Entry 8HAD (X-ray diffraction, 3.81 A resolution); this record covers chains A and B.

== Chain A (and B) ==
Molecule: ATPase ASNA1 homolog
Source organism: Phaeodactylum tricornutum CCAP 1055/1
Notes: EC 3.6.-.-; chain B of this document is another copy of the same molecule, construct and numbering; everything in this record applies to it too
UniProtKB: B7G933 (B7G933_PHATC); residue numbers follow UniProt; this construct covers 1-349
Amino-acid sequence (349 residues; row label = number of the first residue in the row):
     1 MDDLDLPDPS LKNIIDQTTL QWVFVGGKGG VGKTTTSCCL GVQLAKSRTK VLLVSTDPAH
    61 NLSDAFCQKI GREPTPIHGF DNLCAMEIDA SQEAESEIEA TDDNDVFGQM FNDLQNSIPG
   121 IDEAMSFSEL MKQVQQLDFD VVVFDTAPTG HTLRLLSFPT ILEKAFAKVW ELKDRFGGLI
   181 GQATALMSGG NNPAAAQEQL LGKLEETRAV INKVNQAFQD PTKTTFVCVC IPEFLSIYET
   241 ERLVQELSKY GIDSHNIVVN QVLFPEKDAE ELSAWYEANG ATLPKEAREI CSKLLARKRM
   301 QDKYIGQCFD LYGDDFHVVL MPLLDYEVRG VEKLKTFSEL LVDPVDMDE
Unresolved in the structure: 1-4, 90-103, 346-349 (chain B: 1-3, 90-104, 346-349)
Reported in the primary citation:
  - mutagenesis - E239A/R242A: unchanged binding to TA protein
  - mutagenesis - L283D/I290D, I290D: decreased binding to Sec61gamma

== Interface between chain A and chain B ==
Contacting residue pairs - 54 pairs, chain A then chain B:
  K28(A) - Q109(B)
  N104(A) - E233(B)
  D105(A) - L235(B)
  V106(A) - F234(B)  hydrophobic
  V106(A) - L235(B)  hydrophobic
  Q109(A) - K28(B)
  Q109(A) - L235(B)
  Q109(A) - E239(B)  hydrogen bond
  D113(A) - Y238(B)
  D113(A) - E239(B)
  D113(A) - R242(B)  salt bridge
  N116(A) - G150(B)
  N116(A) - H151(B)
  N116(A) - R154(B)
  S117(A) - R242(B)
  P119(A) - R154(B)
  G150(A) - N116(B)
  H151(A) - N116(B)
  R154(A) - N116(B)  hydrogen bond (side chain-backbone)
  R154(A) - P119(B)
  R175(A) - Q245(B)  hydrogen bond
  F176(A) - Q245(B)
  L179(A) - Q307(B)
  Q182(A) - Q307(B)  hydrogen bond
  A183(A) - F234(B)  hydrophobic
  P193(A) - F234(B)  hydrophobic
  F234(A) - V106(B)  hydrophobic
  F234(A) - A183(B)  hydrophobic
  F234(A) - P193(B)  hydrophobic
  L235(A) - D105(B)
  L235(A) - V106(B)  hydrophobic
  L235(A) - Q109(B)
  I237(A) - L179(B)
  Y238(A) - D113(B)
  Y238(A) - L179(B)  hydrophobic
  E239(A) - Q109(B)  hydrogen bond
  E239(A) - D113(B)
  E241(A) - F176(B)
  E241(A) - L179(B)
  R242(A) - D113(B)  salt bridge
  R242(A) - S117(B)  hydrogen bond
  R242(A) - L172(B)
  R242(A) - F176(B)
  Q245(A) - R175(B)  hydrogen bond
  Q245(A) - F176(B)
  K303(A) - L186(B)
  Y304(A) - L186(B)  hydrophobic
  Y304(A) - M187(B)
  Q307(A) - L179(B)
  Q307(A) - Q182(B)
  Q307(A) - A183(B)  hydrogen bond (side chain-backbone)
  Q307(A) - L186(B)
  D310(A) - Q182(B)  hydrogen bond
  L311(A) - L179(B)  hydrophobic
Other interface residues (no listed pair), chain A (34 interface residues in all): L172, L186, M300
Other interface residues (no listed pair), chain B (32 interface residues in all): M110, I180, E241, Y304

== Summary ==
34 residues of chain A face 32 of chain B across their interface; the contacts include 9 hydrogen bonds and 2
salt bridges. Polar contacts include D113(A)-R242(B), Q109(A)-E239(B) and R154(A)-N116(B). From the paper:
L283D/I290D and I290D of chain A reduce binding to Sec61gamma; E239A/R242A of chain A leave binding to TA
protein unchanged.
Both chains are ATPase ASNA1 homolog (Phaeodactylum tricornutum CCAP 1055/1). Entry 8HAD (A novel dimer
configuration of a diatom Get3 forming a tetrameric complex with its tail-anchored membrane ...) was
determined by X-ray diffraction together with 8HAC from the same study.
